2WSC - chains A and B of the 18 polymer chains in the assembly; structure by X-ray diffraction, 3.30 A resolution.

[Chain A]
Molecule: Photosystem I P700 chlorophyll A apoprotein A1
Organism: Pisum sativum
UniProt: P05310 (PSAA_PEA); residues 1-758 here = UniProt positions 1-758
Amino-acid sequence (758 residues; numbered 1 to 758; the number before each row is that of its first residue):
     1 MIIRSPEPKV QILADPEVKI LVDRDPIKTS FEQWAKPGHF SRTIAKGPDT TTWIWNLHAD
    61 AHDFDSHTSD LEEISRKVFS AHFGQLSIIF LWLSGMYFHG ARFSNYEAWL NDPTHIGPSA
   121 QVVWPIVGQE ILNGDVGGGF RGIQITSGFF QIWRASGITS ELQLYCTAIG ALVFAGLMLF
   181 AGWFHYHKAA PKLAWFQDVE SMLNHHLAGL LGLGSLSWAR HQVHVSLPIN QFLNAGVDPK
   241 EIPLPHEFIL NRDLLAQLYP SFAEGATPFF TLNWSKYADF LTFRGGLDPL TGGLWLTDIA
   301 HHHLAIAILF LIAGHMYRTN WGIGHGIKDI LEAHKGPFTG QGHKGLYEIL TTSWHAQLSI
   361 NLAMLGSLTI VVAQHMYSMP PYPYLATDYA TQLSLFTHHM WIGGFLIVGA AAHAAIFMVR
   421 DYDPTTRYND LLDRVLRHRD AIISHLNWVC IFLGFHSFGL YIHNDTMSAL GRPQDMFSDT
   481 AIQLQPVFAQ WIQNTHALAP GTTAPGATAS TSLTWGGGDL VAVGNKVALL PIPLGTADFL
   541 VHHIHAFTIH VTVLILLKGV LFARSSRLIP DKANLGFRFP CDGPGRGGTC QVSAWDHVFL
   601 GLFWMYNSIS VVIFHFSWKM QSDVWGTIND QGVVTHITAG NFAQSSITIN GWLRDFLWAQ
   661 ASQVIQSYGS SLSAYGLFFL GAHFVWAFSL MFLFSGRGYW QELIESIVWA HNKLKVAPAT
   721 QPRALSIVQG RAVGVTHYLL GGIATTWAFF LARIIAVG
Disordered / not traced: 1-20, 319-326
Bound ions: chlorophyll a Mg site 1 near Gln121 (its only coordinating residue here); chlorophyll a Mg site 2 near Tyr317 (its only coordinating residue here); chlorophyll a Mg site 3 near Thr503 (its only coordinating residue here); 4Fe-4S cluster Fe: Cys581, Cys590 (shared with Cys559(B), Cys568(B) of chain B)
Ligand contacts:
  - beta-carotene (BCR), molecule 1: Tyr97, Thr167, Gly170, Ala171, Leu213, Leu216, Ser217
  - beta-carotene (BCR), molecule 2: Leu210, Leu213, Gly214, Ser215, Ser217
  - beta-carotene (BCR), molecule 3: Leu346, Leu350, Ala356, Ser359, Ile360, Ala414, Leu432
  - beta-carotene (BCR), molecule 4: Ser359, Ala363, Met364, Ser367, Ile407, Ala410, Ala411, Val553, Leu556, Leu557, Val560
  - beta-carotene (BCR), molecule 5: Phe678, Gly681, Ala682, Phe684, Leu740, Ile743, Ala744, Trp747
  - chlorophyll a (CLA), molecule 1: Glu32, Trp34, His67, Lys77, Ser80, Ala81, Ile88, Leu179, Gly182, Trp183, Tyr186, His187
  - chlorophyll a (CLA), molecule 2: Thr51, Ile54, Trp55, Ile704, Ile707, Val708, His711, Val716, Ala717, Pro722, Arg723
  - chlorophyll a (CLA), molecule 3: Ile54, Leu57, His58
  - chlorophyll a (CLA), molecule 4: Trp55, Phe684, Val685, Phe688, Met691, Phe692, Leu725, Gln729, Ala732, Val733, Thr736, His737, Leu740
  - chlorophyll a (CLA), molecule 5: Leu57, His58, Ala61, His62, Lys77, Ala81, His82, Gly84, Gln85, His187
  - chlorophyll a (CLA), molecule 6: His58, Ala59, Asp60, Ala61, His62, Asp63, His355, Leu362, Phe405, Leu406, Val408, Gly409, Ala412, His413, Ile416, Phe577, Arg578, Trp595, Leu602, Thr736, Leu740
  - chlorophyll a (CLA), molecule 7: His62, Phe64, Lys77, Val78, Ala81, His82, Gln85, Leu86, Ile89, Phe90, Leu93, Phe174, Trp354, His355, Gln357, Leu358, Asn361, Leu362, Leu365
  - chlorophyll a (CLA), molecule 8: His62, Gln85, Ile88, Ile89, Trp92, Phe405, Leu406
  - chlorophyll a (CLA), molecule 9: Phe79, Phe83, Leu177, Phe180, Ala181, Phe184, Lys188, Trp195
  - chlorophyll a (CLA), molecule 10: Phe79, His82, Phe83, Leu86, Phe90, Phe174, Met178, Trp195, Ser201, Met202, His205, His206, Gly209, Leu210
  - chlorophyll a (CLA), molecule 11: Leu91, Trp92, Ser94, Gly95, Met96, Phe98, His99, Phe103, Gln121, Val122, Val123, Trp124
  - chlorophyll a (CLA), molecule 12: Trp92, Gly95, Met96, His99, Ala120, Gln121, Leu132, Ile143, Gln144, Ile145, Thr146, Ser147, Ala674, Tyr675, Phe678
  - chlorophyll a (CLA), molecule 13: Trp92, Met96, Thr146, Ser147, Ser394, Leu395, Thr397, His398, Trp401, Phe405, Phe678, Ile743, Trp747
  - chlorophyll a (CLA), molecule 14: Gln121, Val122, Val123, Trp124, Ile126, Val127, Gly128, Gln129, Leu132, Ala674, Leu677, Phe678
  - chlorophyll a (CLA), molecule 15: Ser147, Gly148, Phe149, Ile152, Leu365, Leu368, Thr369, Val372, Met376, Tyr382, Leu385, Leu395, His398, His399, Ile402
  - chlorophyll a (CLA), molecule 16: Ser156, Gly157, Ile158, Cys166, Thr167, Ser217, Trp218, Arg220, His221, Pro245
  - chlorophyll a (CLA), molecule 17: Trp195, Ser201, His205
  - chlorophyll a (CLA), molecule 18: Phe196, Val199, Met202, Leu203, His206, Leu350, Thr351, Thr352, Ser353, Trp354, Gln357, Ile360, Asn361, Met364, Leu365
  - chlorophyll a (CLA), molecule 19: Leu203, Leu207, Leu309, Phe310, Ile330, Leu331, Ile360, Met418, Leu432, Val435
  - chlorophyll a (CLA), molecule 20: Leu210, Leu211, Gly214, Ser215, Trp218, Gln222, Ile299, His302, His303, Ile306, Phe310, Leu368, Val371, Val372, Pro381, Tyr382
  - chlorophyll a (CLA), molecule 21: Leu216, Ala219, Arg220, His224, Ile249, Leu250, Arg252, Leu304
  - chlorophyll a (CLA), molecule 22: Ala278, Asp279, Leu281, Thr282, Phe283, His301, Leu304, Ala305, Ile308, Ile312
  - chlorophyll a (CLA), molecule 23: Phe283, Leu294, Ile299, His301, His302, Ala305, Ile306, His375, Met379, Thr511
  - chlorophyll a (CLA), molecule 24: Ala313, His315, Met316, Tyr317, Asp329
  - chlorophyll a (CLA), molecule 25: Asp329, Ile330, Ala333, His334
  - chlorophyll a (CLA), molecule 26: Ile330, His334, Thr339, His343, Leu346, Leu431, Leu432, Val435
  - chlorophyll a (CLA), molecule 27: Lys335, Gly336, Pro337, Phe338, Thr339
  - chlorophyll a (CLA), molecule 28: Phe338, Thr339, Leu431, Arg434, His438, Ile442, His445
  - chlorophyll a (CLA), molecule 29: Met364, Leu368, Val371, Gln374, His375, Ser378, Met379, Ile492, Thr495, His496, Ala499, Pro500, Thr502, Thr511, Ser512, Thr514, Trp515
  - chlorophyll a (CLA), molecule 30: Ser367, Ile370, Val371, Gln374, Met400, Gly403, Ile407, Ile549, Thr552, Val553, Met605, Ser608, Ile609
  - chlorophyll a (CLA), molecule 31: Gln374, Tyr377, Phe396, Trp491, Ile492, Gln493, Trp515, Ile532, Leu534, His542, His545, Ile549, Val612, His615, Phe616, Lys619
  - chlorophyll a (CLA), molecule 32: Ser444, His445, Trp448
  - chlorophyll a (CLA), molecule 33: Ser444, Asn447, Trp448, Ile451
  - chlorophyll a (CLA), molecule 34: Leu446, Trp448, Val449, Ile549, His550, Val553, Leu557
  - chlorophyll a (CLA), molecule 35: Asn447, Cys450, Ile451, Leu453, Gly454, Phe455, Phe458, Gly459, Ile462, Phe547, Val551, Leu554, Ile555, Leu600, Trp604
  - chlorophyll a (CLA), molecule 36: Trp448, Ile451, Phe452, Phe455, His456
  - chlorophyll a (CLA), molecule 37: Trp448, Phe452, Leu453, Trp491, Asp538, Phe539, His542, His543, Ala546, His550
  - chlorophyll a (CLA), molecule 38: Phe455, His456, Gly459, Ile462, His463, Thr466, Met467, Leu470, Asp475
  - chlorophyll a (CLA), molecule 39: Phe458, Ile462, Phe547, Phe603, Trp604, Tyr606, Asn607, Ile649, Trp686, Tyr738
  - chlorophyll a (CLA), molecule 40: Tyr461, Ile544, Phe547, Tyr606, Asn607, Ser610, Val611, Phe614, Ile649, Trp652, Leu657, Ala661, Ile665, Phe679, His683, Trp686, Tyr738, Gly742, Ile743, Thr745, Thr746, Phe749
  - chlorophyll a (CLA), molecule 41: Asp465, Thr466, Ala469, Leu470
  - chlorophyll a (CLA), molecule 42: Leu653, Leu657, Trp658
  - chlorophyll a (CLA), molecule 43: Leu677, Leu680, Gly681, His683, Phe684, Trp686, Ala687
  - chlorophyll a (CLA), molecule 44: Phe684, Ala687, Phe688, Leu690, Met691, Phe694, Tyr699, Trp700, Leu703
  - chlorophyll a (CLA), molecule 45: Ile707, Ala710, His711, Leu714, Val716
  - chlorophyll a (CLA), molecule 46: Trp709, Ala710, Lys713, Leu714
  - dodecyl-alpha-D-maltoside (LMU), molecule 1: Leu21, His67, Thr68, Glu73, Tyr186
  - dodecyl-alpha-D-maltoside (LMU), molecule 2: Leu520, Ile628, Gln631, Gly632, Val634
  - phylloquinone (PQN): Trp55, Met691, Phe692, Ser695, Gly696, Arg697, Trp700, Ala724, Leu725, Ile727, Gly730
  - 4Fe-4S cluster (SF4): Cys581, Thr589, Cys590, Ile727
Curated features (UniProtKB/Swiss-Prot):
  - binding site ([4Fe-4S] cluster): Cys581, Cys590
  - binding site (chlorophyll a'): His683
  - binding site (chlorophyll a): Met691, Tyr699
  - binding site (phylloquinone): Trp700

[Chain B]
Molecule: Photosystem I P700 chlorophyll A apoprotein A2
Organism: Pisum sativum
UniProt: P05311 (PSAB_PEA); residue numbers follow UniProt; this construct covers 1-734
Amino-acid sequence (734 residues; each row starts with the number of its first residue):
     1 MALRIPRFSQ GIAQDPTTRR IWFGIATAHD FESHDDITEG RLYQNIFASH FGQLAIIFLW
    61 TSGNLFHVAW QGNFEAWVQD PFHVRPIAHA IWDPHFGQPA VEAFTRGGAL GPVNNAYSGV
   121 YQWWYTIGLR TNEDLYTGAI FLLFLSFISL LAGWLHLQPK WKPSVSWFKN AESRLNHHLS
   181 GLFGVSSLAW AGHLVHVAIP GSRGEYVRWN NFLDVLPYPQ GLGPLLTGQW NLYAQNPSSS
   241 NHLFGTTQGA GTAILTILGG FHPQTQSLWL TDVAHHHLAI AFLFLIGGLM YRTNFGIGHS
   301 IKYILEAHIP PGGRLGRGHK GLYDTINNSI HFQLGLALAS LGVITSLVAQ HMYSLPAYAF
   361 IAQDFTTQAA LYTHHQYIAG FIMTGAFAHG PIFFIRDYNP EQNADNVLAR MLEHKEAIIS
   421 HLSWASLFLG FHTLGLYVHN DVMLAFGTPE KQILIEPIFA QWIQSAHGKT TYGFDIPLSS
   481 TNGPALNAGR NIWLPGWLNA INENSNSLFL TIGPGDFLVH HAIALGLHTT TLILVKGALD
   541 ARGSKLMPDK KDFGYSFPCD GPGRGGTCDI SAWDDFYLAV FWMLNTIGWV TFYWHWKHIT
   601 LWRGNVSQFN ESSTYLMGWL RDYLWLNSSQ LINGITPLVC NSLSVWAWMF LFGHLVWATG
   661 FMFLISWRGY WQELIETLAW AHERTPLANL IRWRDKPVAL SIVQARLVGL VHFSVGYIFT
   721 YAAFLIASTS GKFG
Disordered / not traced: 1
Bound ions: chlorophyll a Mg near Asp93 (its only coordinating residue here); 4Fe-4S cluster Fe: Cys559, Cys568 (shared with Cys581(A), Cys590(A) of chain A)
Ligand contacts:
  - beta-carotene (BCR), molecule 1: Ile21, Ile25, Ile691
  - beta-carotene (BCR), molecule 2: Ile57, Phe58, Trp60, Leu182, Val185, Leu188
  - beta-carotene (BCR), molecule 3: Leu65, Trp123, Phe141, Leu142, Trp190, Phe212
  - beta-carotene (BCR), molecule 4: Leu188, Ala281, Phe282, Leu285, Leu289
  - beta-carotene (BCR), molecule 5: Phe332, Gly335, Val343, Met383, Ala386, Phe387, Gly390, Phe393, Phe394, Ala538
  - beta-carotene (BCR), molecule 6: Val645, Trp648, Met649, Phe652, Trp671, Ile675, Phe719
  - chlorophyll a (CLA), molecule 1: Phe8, Gly24, Ile25, Ala28, His29, Phe31, His34, Ser49, Gly52, Gln53
  - chlorophyll a (CLA), molecule 2: Thr18, Ile21, Trp22, Ile675, Ala679, His682, Arg692, Trp693, Arg694, Asp695, Pro697, Val698, Leu700
  - chlorophyll a (CLA), molecule 3: Trp22, Phe652, Leu655, Val656, Thr659, Met662, Phe663, Leu700, Val708, Val711, His712, Val715
  - chlorophyll a (CLA), molecule 4: Ile25, Ala26, His29, Asp30, Glu32, Leu334, Leu338, Phe381, Ile382, Thr384, Gly385, His389, Ile392, Arg396, Tyr555, Trp573, Phe576, Leu707, Val711
  - chlorophyll a (CLA), molecule 5: His29, Phe31, Tyr43, Ile46, Ser49, His50, Gln53, Leu54, Phe168, Arg174, His178, Ile330, Gln333, Leu334, Ala337, Leu338, Leu341
  - chlorophyll a (CLA), molecule 6: His29, Ile56, Ile57, Trp60, Ile378, Phe381, Ile382
  - chlorophyll a (CLA), molecule 7: Phe47, Phe51, Ile148, Leu151, Ala152, Leu155, His156, Trp161, Lys162, Ser164, Trp167
  - chlorophyll a (CLA), molecule 8: Phe47, His50, Phe51, Leu54, Trp123, Trp167, Phe168, Arg174, His177, His178, Gly181, Leu182, Phe183, Ile344, Tyr358
  - chlorophyll a (CLA), molecule 9: Ile57, Phe58, Trp60, Thr61, Ser118, Gly119, Val120, Trp123, Val185, Ser186, Ala189, Leu341, Ile344, Thr345, Val348, Met352, Tyr358, Leu371, His374, His375, Ile378
  - chlorophyll a (CLA), molecule 10: Leu59, Ser62, Gly63, Phe66, His67, His89, Ala90, Trp92, Leu143
  - chlorophyll a (CLA), molecule 11: Trp60, Asn64, Val68, Ala88, His89, Asn114, Asn115, Ala116, Tyr117, Ser118, Val645, Trp646, Met649, Phe719
  - chlorophyll a (CLA), molecule 12: Trp60, Asn64, Tyr117, Ser118, Ala370, Leu371, Thr373, His374, Tyr377, Ile378, Phe381, Trp646, Ile718, Phe719, Ala722, Leu725, Ile726
  - chlorophyll a (CLA), molecule 13: His89, Ala90, Ile91, Trp92, Asp93, His95, Phe96, Phe104, Asn114, Ser644, Val645, Trp648
  - chlorophyll a (CLA), molecule 14: Trp123, Phe183, Ser186, Ser187, Trp190, Leu194, Leu268, Val273, His276, His277, Ile280, Ile344, Leu347, Val348, His351, Ala357, Tyr358
  - chlorophyll a (CLA), molecule 15: Leu129, Thr137, Phe141, Leu145, Ile148, Ser149, Ser186, Ala189, Trp190, His193, His196, Val197, Val207, Phe212
  - chlorophyll a (CLA), molecule 16: Trp167, Asn170, Ser173, His177, Thr293, Asn294, Phe295
  - chlorophyll a (CLA), molecule 17: Ala171, Arg174, Leu175, His178, Phe183, Ile301, Leu305, Tyr323, Ile326, Asn327, Leu336, Ala337, Ser340, Ile344
  - chlorophyll a (CLA), molecule 18: Leu175, Leu179, Leu283, Phe284, Met290, Tyr291, Ile301, Ile304, Leu305
  - chlorophyll a (CLA), molecule 19: Asn176, His177, Ser180, Gly181, Val185, Leu285, Leu289, Met290, Tyr291, Arg292, Thr293, Phe295, Ile297
  - chlorophyll a (CLA), molecule 20: Leu188, Ala189, Ala191, Gly192, Val195, His196, Phe212, Val215, Leu216, Pro217, Gly221, Leu222, Tyr233, Ile254, Leu278
  - chlorophyll a (CLA), molecule 21: Leu225, Trp230, Asn231, Tyr233, Leu255, His275, Leu278, Ala279, Phe282, Leu283, Trp493
  - chlorophyll a (CLA), molecule 22: Ile257, Leu268, Asp272, Val273, His275, His276, Ala279, Ile280, Leu283, His351, Leu355, Trp493
  - chlorophyll a (CLA), molecule 23: Ile286, Gly287, Leu289, Met290, Ile297, Gly298, His299, Ile304
  - chlorophyll a (CLA), molecule 24: Met290, His299, Tyr303, Ile304, His308, Pro310
  - chlorophyll a (CLA), molecule 25: Ile304, Leu305, His308, Pro310, Pro311, Leu322, Val407, Leu408, Met411
  - chlorophyll a (CLA), molecule 26: Pro310, Pro311, Gly312, Arg314, Leu315
  - chlorophyll a (CLA), molecule 27: Arg317, Val407, Arg410, Met411, His414, Ile418, His421
  - chlorophyll a (CLA), molecule 28: Leu336, Ser340, Val343, Ile344, Leu347, Gln350, His351, Tyr353, Ser354, Leu355, Phe509
  - chlorophyll a (CLA), molecule 29: Val343, Ser346, Gln350, Gln376, Gly380, Met383, Phe387, Leu527, Thr530, Thr531, Leu534, Met583, Thr586, Ile587, Val590
  - chlorophyll a (CLA), molecule 30: Ser346, Gln350, Tyr353, Tyr372, Gln376, Phe459, Ala460, Ile463, Gln464, Phe509, Leu510, His520, Ile523, Val590, Tyr593, Trp594, Lys597, His598
  - chlorophyll a (CLA), molecule 31: Ala417, His421, Trp424
  - chlorophyll a (CLA), molecule 32: Ile418, His421, Leu422, Trp424, Ala524, Leu527, His528, Thr531
  - chlorophyll a (CLA), molecule 33: Ser420, Ser423, Trp424, Leu427
  - chlorophyll a (CLA), molecule 34: Ser423, Ser426, Leu427, Gly430, Phe431, Leu434, Leu525, Thr529, Leu532, Ile533, Leu578, Phe581, Trp582
  - chlorophyll a (CLA), molecule 35: Trp424, Leu427, Phe428, Phe431, His432
  - chlorophyll a (CLA), molecule 36: Trp424, Phe428, Leu429, Ile455, Glu456, Pro457, Ile458, Phe459, Ala460, Asp516, Phe517, His520, His521, Ala524, His528
  - chlorophyll a (CLA), molecule 37: Phe431, Leu434, Gly435, Leu436, Val438, His439, Val442, Met443, Lys451
  - chlorophyll a (CLA), molecule 38: Thr433, Tyr437, Ala522, Asn585, Trp589, Phe592, Leu616, Trp619, Leu620, Leu624, Ser628, Phe650, His654, Trp657, Phe713, Tyr717, Thr720, Tyr721, Phe724
  - chlorophyll a (CLA), molecule 39: Tyr437, Val438, Asp441, Phe581, Trp582, Leu584, Asn585, Trp589, Leu616, Trp657, Phe713
  - chlorophyll a (CLA), molecule 40: Ile458, Phe459, Trp462
  - chlorophyll a (CLA), molecule 41: Trp462, Ile463, Ala466, His467, Leu498, Phe509
  - chlorophyll a (CLA), molecule 42: Leu486, Ala488, Gly489, Ile492, Trp493, Leu494
  - chlorophyll a (CLA), molecule 43: Leu620, Leu624, Trp625
  - chlorophyll a (CLA), molecule 44: Trp648, Leu651, Phe652, His654, Leu655, Trp657, Ala658
  - chlorophyll a (CLA), molecule 45: Leu655, Ala658, Thr659, Phe661, Met662, Ile665, Ser666, Tyr670, Trp671
  - chlorophyll a (CLA), molecule 46: Leu678, Ala681, His682, Thr685, Ala688, Ile691
  - chlorophyll a (CLA), molecule 47: Trp680, Arg684, Thr685, Pro686
  - phylloquinone (PQN): Trp22, Ile25, Met662, Phe663, Ser666, Trp667, Arg668, Trp671, Ala699, Leu700, Ser701, Ala705
  - 4Fe-4S cluster (SF4): Cys559, Asp560, Pro562, Thr567, Cys568, Trp667, Ile702
Curated features (UniProtKB/Swiss-Prot):
  - binding site ([4Fe-4S] cluster): Cys559, Cys568
  - binding site (chlorophyll a): His654, Met662, Tyr670
  - binding site (phylloquinone): Trp671

[Chain A / chain B interface]
Residue-residue contacts - 128 pairs, chain A then chain B:
  Gly128(A) - Phe446(B)
  Gln129(A) - Phe446(B)
  Ile131(A) - Ala445(B)
  Ile131(A) - Phe446(B)
  Ile131(A) - Gly447(B)
  Leu132(A) - Phe446(B)  hydrophobic
  Asp440(A) - Thr677(B)
  Asp440(A) - Trp680(B)
  Ala441(A) - Trp680(B)  hydrophobic
  Ser444(A) - Leu678(B)
  Ser444(A) - Trp680(B)
  Asn447(A) - Leu674(B)
  Asn447(A) - Leu678(B)
  Phe458(A) - Leu655(B)  hydrophobic
  Asp465(A) - Ile635(B)
  Asp465(A) - Trp648(B)
  Thr466(A) - Trp648(B)  hydrogen bond
  Ser468(A) - Ile635(B)
  Ser468(A) - Cys640(B)
  Ala469(A) - Ile635(B)
  Ala469(A) - Ser644(B)  hydrogen bond (backbone-side chain)
  Leu470(A) - Asp93(B)
  Leu470(A) - His95(B)
  Leu470(A) - Phe96(B)
  Leu470(A) - Gly97(B)  hydrogen bond (backbone-backbone)
  Gly471(A) - Gly97(B)
  Arg472(A) - Gly97(B)
  Leu554(A) - Leu674(B)  hydrophobic
  Ile555(A) - Tyr670(B)
  Lys558(A) - Tyr670(B)
  Lys558(A) - Leu674(B)
  Phe562(A) - Thr677(B)
  Ser566(A) - Glu673(B)  hydrogen bond
  Arg567(A) - Glu676(B)
  Leu568(A) - Glu673(B)
  Leu568(A) - Glu676(B)
  Cys581(A) - Pro562(B)
  Asp582(A) - Pro562(B)
  Pro584(A) - Cys559(B)  hydrophobic
  Pro584(A) - Asp560(B)
  Pro584(A) - Gly561(B)
  Arg586(A) - Arg668(B)  hydrogen bond (backbone-side chain)
  Gly587(A) - Arg668(B)
  Gly588(A) - Arg668(B)
  Thr589(A) - Arg668(B)
  Thr589(A) - Gly669(B)
  Cys590(A) - Trp667(B)
  Cys590(A) - Gly669(B)
  Gln591(A) - Ile665(B)
  Gln591(A) - Ser666(B)
  Gln591(A) - Trp667(B)
  Gln591(A) - Gly669(B)
  Gln591(A) - Tyr670(B)
  Val592(A) - Gly669(B)
  Val592(A) - Tyr670(B)
  Phe599(A) - Ile665(B)  hydrophobic
  Leu600(A) - Ile665(B)
  Phe603(A) - Ile665(B)  hydrophobic
  Ser645(A) - Pro637(B)
  Asn650(A) - Ile632(B)
  Asn650(A) - Ile635(B)
  Asn650(A) - Leu651(B)
  Arg654(A) - Ile632(B)
  Arg654(A) - Asn633(B)  hydrogen bond
  Arg654(A) - Pro637(B)
  Arg654(A) - Leu638(B)
  Trp658(A) - Trp625(B)  hydrogen bond (side chain-backbone)
  Ser662(A) - Trp625(B)
  Ile665(A) - Met617(B)  hydrophobic
  Ile665(A) - Leu620(B)  hydrophobic
  Ile665(A) - Arg621(B)
  Ile665(A) - Trp625(B)
  Gln666(A) - Arg621(B)
  Tyr668(A) - Asp441(B)  hydrogen bond
  Tyr668(A) - Leu444(B)
  Tyr668(A) - Ala445(B)  hydrophobic
  Tyr668(A) - Met617(B)  hydrogen bond
  Gly669(A) - Ala445(B)  hydrogen bond (backbone-backbone)
  Gly669(A) - Gly447(B)
  Ser670(A) - Ala445(B)  hydrogen bond (backbone-backbone)
  Ser673(A) - Ala445(B)  hydrogen bond (side chain-backbone)
  Gly676(A) - Met617(B)
  Leu677(A) - Asp441(B)
  Leu677(A) - Val442(B)  hydrophobic
  Leu680(A) - Met617(B)  hydrophobic
  Phe684(A) - Leu434(B)  hydrophobic
  Leu690(A) - Phe661(B)  hydrophobic
  Leu693(A) - Leu664(B)
  Leu693(A) - Ile665(B)  hydrophobic
  Phe694(A) - Tyr577(B)  hydrogen bond (backbone-side chain)
  Phe694(A) - Phe581(B)  hydrophobic
  Phe694(A) - Phe661(B)  hydrophobic
  Phe694(A) - Leu664(B)
  Phe694(A) - Ile665(B)  hydrophobic
  Ser695(A) - Asp569(B)
  Ser695(A) - Leu578(B)
  Gly696(A) - Cys568(B)
  Gly696(A) - Asp569(B)  hydrogen bond (backbone-side chain)
  Arg697(A) - Gly565(B)
  Arg697(A) - Gly566(B)  hydrogen bond (side chain-backbone)
  Arg697(A) - Cys568(B)
  Gly698(A) - Leu546(B)
  Gly698(A) - Gly566(B)
  Gly698(A) - Cys568(B)
  Gly698(A) - Ile570(B)
  Tyr699(A) - Ile533(B)
  Tyr699(A) - Lys536(B)  hydrogen bond (backbone-side chain)
  Tyr699(A) - Asp569(B)
  Tyr699(A) - Ile570(B)
  Tyr699(A) - Asp575(B)
  Glu702(A) - Lys536(B)
  Glu702(A) - Lys545(B)
  Glu702(A) - Lys550(B)  salt bridge
  Glu702(A) - Ile570(B)
  Leu703(A) - Ile419(B)  hydrophobic
  Leu703(A) - Leu532(B)  hydrophobic
  Leu703(A) - Lys536(B)
  Glu705(A) - Lys545(B)
  Ser706(A) - Glu416(B)
  Ser706(A) - Ile419(B)
  Ser706(A) - Ser420(B)
  Trp709(A) - Glu416(B)
  Trp709(A) - Ala417(B)  hydrophobic
  Arg723(A) - Gly565(B)
  Ile727(A) - Gly566(B)
  Ile727(A) - Thr567(B)
  Ile727(A) - Cys568(B)  hydrophobic
  Tyr738(A) - Phe661(B)
Interface residues without a listed pair, chain A (79 interface residues in all): Ile443, Ile569, Pro580, Gly583, His597, Leu653, Asp655, Val664, Trp686, Gln701, Ile707, Ala710
Interface residues without a listed pair, chain B (76 interface residues in all): Gln98, Pro99, Ser423, Lys451, Asp540, Ser544, Leu616, Ser629, Thr636, Ala647, Trp657, Gln672, Ile702

[In short]
79 residues of chain A face 76 of chain B across their interface, with 16 hydrogen bonds and 1 salt bridge.
Polar pairs include Glu702(A)-Lys550(B), Thr466(A)-Trp648(B) and Ala469(A)-Ser644(B). 11 chlorophyll a
molecules and one 4Fe-4S cluster molecule are bound between chain A and chain B.
Chain A is Photosystem I P700 chlorophyll A apoprotein A1 and chain B is Photosystem I P700 chlorophyll A
apoprotein A2, both from Pisum sativum; the structure, Improved Model of Plant Photosystem I, was determined
by X-ray diffraction, deposited together with 3LW5, 2WSE and 2WSF.
